PDB entry 9K09 | electron microscopy, 2.60 A resolution | chains I and i of the 48 polymer chains in the assembly

[Chain I]
Name: Portal protein
Organism: Anabaena phage A-4L
UniProt: A0A059PYA9 (A0A059PYA9_9CAUD); residue numbers follow UniProt; this construct covers 1-653
Sequence (653 residues; each row starts with the number of its first residue):
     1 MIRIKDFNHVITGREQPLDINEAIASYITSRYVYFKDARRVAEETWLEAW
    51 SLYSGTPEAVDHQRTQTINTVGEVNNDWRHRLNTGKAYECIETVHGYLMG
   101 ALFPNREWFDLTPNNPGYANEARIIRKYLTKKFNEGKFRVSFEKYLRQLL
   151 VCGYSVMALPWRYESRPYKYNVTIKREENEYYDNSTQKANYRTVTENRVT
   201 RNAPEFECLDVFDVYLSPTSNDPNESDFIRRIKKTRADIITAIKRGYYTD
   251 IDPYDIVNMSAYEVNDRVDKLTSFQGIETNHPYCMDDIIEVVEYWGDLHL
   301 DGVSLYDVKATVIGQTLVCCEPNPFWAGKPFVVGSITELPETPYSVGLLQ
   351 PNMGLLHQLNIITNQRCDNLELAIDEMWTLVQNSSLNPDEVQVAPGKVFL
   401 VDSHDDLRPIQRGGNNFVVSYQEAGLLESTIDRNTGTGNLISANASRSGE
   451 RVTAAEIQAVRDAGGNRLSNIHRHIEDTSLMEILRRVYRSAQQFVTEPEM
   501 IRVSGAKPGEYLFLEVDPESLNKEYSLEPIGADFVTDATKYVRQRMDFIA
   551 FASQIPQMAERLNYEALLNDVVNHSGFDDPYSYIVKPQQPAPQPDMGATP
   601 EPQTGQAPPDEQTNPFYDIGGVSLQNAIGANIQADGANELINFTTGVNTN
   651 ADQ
Unresolved in the structure: 439-462, 508-513, 586-653

[Chain i]
Name: Tail tubular protein A
Organism: Anabaena phage A-4L
UniProt: A0A059PY25 (A0A059PY25_9CAUD); numbering as in UniProt (aligned over 1-217)
Sequence (217 residues; numbered 1 to 217; the number before each row is that of its first residue):
     1 MPKTTTFIQLVNKCLENIGERPVISFNNSVARKAADTVRDAITDVSYSYD
    51 WSWLTTSIIANSWINERADLGDVQSVKHVSYGSSSDGYRELTFTDERTFD
   101 AAKIYPGVGQVFTFNEYGGVRINPYPETVEEQVKYKFYVVKEATLPSVEI
   151 DVINIPDRFIQLITYNACTQLSISHLDDAQASQMWNSKYIDQLSRLRARE
   201 RNTTQSGANMFKFRGTR
Unresolved in the structure: 1

[How chain I and chain i interact]
Pairs across the interface - 29 pairs, chain I then chain i:
  Trp378(I) with Met210(i), hydrophobic
  Leu380(I) with Arg201(i)
  Val381(I) with Arg201(i)
  Gln382(I) with Ser194(i); Arg197(i), hydrogen bond; Ala198(i); Arg201(i)
  Asn383(I) with Tyr49(i); Arg197(i)
  Ser384(I) with Ser48(i); Arg197(i)
  Asn387(I) with Tyr49(i); Asp50(i), hydrogen bond; Lys77(i); Asn202(i)
  Pro388(I) with Arg201(i); Asn202(i); Thr203(i)
  Asp389(I) with Asn202(i), hydrogen bond
  Val391(I) with Asn209(i); Met210(i)
  Gln392(I) with Asn209(i); Met210(i); Lys212(i)
  Val393(I) with Met210(i), hydrogen bond (backbone-backbone); Arg214(i), hydrogen bond (backbone-side chain)
  Ala394(I) with Arg214(i)
  Pro395(I) with Arg214(i)
  Leu407(I) with Met210(i), hydrophobic
Other interface residues (no listed pair), chain I (16 interface residues in all): Glu390
Other interface residues (no listed pair), chain i (16 interface residues in all): Leu193, Phe211

[Overview]
Chain I and chain i each contribute 16 residues to their interface; the contacts include 5 hydrogen bonds.
Among the polar pairs are Gln382(I)-Arg197(i), Asn387(I)-Asp50(i) and Asp389(I)-Asn202(i).
Here chain I is Portal protein and chain i is Tail tubular protein A, both from Anabaena phage A-4L. Entry
9K09 (Cyanophage A4 portal-tail complex) was determined by electron microscopy, deposited together with 9JWB,
9K2V and 9K3A.
